PDB entry 2C43 | X-ray diffraction, 1.93 A resolution | chain A

[Chain A]
Name: Aminoadipate-semialdehyde dehydrogenase-phosphopantetheinyl transferase
Organism: Homo sapiens
Notes: EC 1.2.1.31
Reference sequence: Q9P0Q3 (ADPPT_HUMAN); residues 24-319 here correspond to UniProt positions 14-309 (UniProt number = residue number - 10)
Sequence (323 residues; row label = number of the first residue in the row):
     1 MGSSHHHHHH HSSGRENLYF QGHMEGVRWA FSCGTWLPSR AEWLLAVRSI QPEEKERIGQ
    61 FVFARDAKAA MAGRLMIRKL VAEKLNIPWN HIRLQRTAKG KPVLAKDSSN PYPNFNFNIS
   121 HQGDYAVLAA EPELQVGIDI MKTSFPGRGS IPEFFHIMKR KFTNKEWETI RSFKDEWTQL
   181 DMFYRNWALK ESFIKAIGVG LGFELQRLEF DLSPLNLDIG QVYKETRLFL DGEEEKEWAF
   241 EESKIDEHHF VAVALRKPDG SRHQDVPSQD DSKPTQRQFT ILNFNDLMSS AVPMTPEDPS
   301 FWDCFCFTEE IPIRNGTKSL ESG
Not modelled in the structure: 1-17, 108-109, 258-273, 316-323
Construct notes: expression tag (1-23, 320-323)
Ion coordination: Mg2+: Asp139, Glu191 (together with coenzyme A)
Residues lining bound ligands: coenzyme A (COA): Arg57, Ala70, Arg96, Lys99, Gly100, Lys101, Pro102, Asn118, Ile119, Ser120, His121, Asp139, Met141, Lys161, Phe162, Trp187, Lys190, Glu191, Ile194, Lys195, Gly198, Gly200, Leu201, Leu205
From the paper describing this entry:
  - binding site for coenzyme A: Arg57, Arg96, Lys99, Lys101, Asn118, Ser120, His121, Glu191, Lys195, Gly200, Leu201, Leu205
  - contacts within the chain: Glu54-Arg57 (hydrogen bond), Glu54-Arg96 (hydrogen bond)
  - Mg2+ coordination: Asp139, Glu191
  - binding site for Mg2+: Ile140, Met141
  - catalytic residues: Glu191, Lys195 (proposed by the authors, not directly observed)
  - catalytic residues: Asp139
  - mutagenesis - R57A, R96A, H121A, D139A (20- to 40-fold), E191A (20- to 40-fold), E191Q (20-fold): decreased binding to Mg2+
  - mutagenesis - Q122E, D139A, E191A, E191Q (> 300-fold), K195A: decreased catalytic activity
  - mutagenesis - Q122E, K195A: unchanged binding to Mg2+
  - mutagenesis - R57A, R96A, H121A: decreased binding to coenzyme A
  - mutagenesis - R57A, R96A: increased catalytic activity
  - mutagenesis - K195A: unchanged binding to coenzyme A

[Overview]
Chain A binds coenzyme A. The Mg2+ site is built by Asp139 and Glu191. From the paper: catalytic residues
Glu191, Lys195 and Asp139; R57A, R96A and H121A, among others, reduce binding to Mg2+; 8 substitutions were
tested in all.
Chain A is Aminoadipate-semialdehyde dehydrogenase-phosphopantetheinyl transferase (Homo sapiens); the
structure, Structure of aminoadipate-semialdehyde dehydrogenase- phosphopantetheinyl transferase in complex
with coenzyme A, was determined by X-ray diffraction (same publication as 2BYD).
